PDB entry 6OFG | electron microscopy, 2.90 A resolution | chains J and D of the 18 polymer chains in the assembly

Chain J (and D):
Name: Protein PrgI
Source organism: Salmonella typhimurium (strain SL1344)
Notes: chain D of this document is another copy of the same molecule, construct and numbering; everything in this record applies to it too
Reference sequence: A0A0H3NF82 (A0A0H3NF82_SALTS); residue numbers follow UniProt; this construct covers 1-80
Amino-acid sequence (83 residues; numbered -2 to 80; the number before each row is that of its first residue; numbers below 1 keep their minus sign (Gly-2 is residue -2)):
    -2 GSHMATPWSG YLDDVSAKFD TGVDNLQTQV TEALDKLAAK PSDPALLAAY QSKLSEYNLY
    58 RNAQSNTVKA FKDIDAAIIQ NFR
Not modelled in the structure: -2 to 2
Differences from the reference sequence: expression tag (-2 to 0); engineered mutation Ala67 (Val in A0A0H3NF82)
Reported in the primary citation:
  - mutagenesis - D10A, D11A, V20A, S49A, E53A, N55A, R58A, N63A, N78A: unchanged binding to SipD
  - mutagenesis - L31A, L56A: abolished binding to SipD
  - mutagenesis - Q77M, R80E: decreased signaling in response to SipB
  - mutagenesis - K66E, D70K: decreased localization to needle filaments
  - mutagenesis - K66E, D70K: abolished growth in response to invasion of cultured epithelial cells
  - mutagenesis - V65A: abolished stability
  - mutagenesis - R80K: increased signaling

How chain J and chain D interact:
Pairs across the interface - 36 pairs, chain J then chain D:
  Gly19(J) - Trp5(D)  hydrogen bond (backbone-side chain)
  Val20(J) - Trp5(D)  hydrophobic
  Asp21(J) - Trp5(D)
  Leu23(J) - Trp5(D)  hydrophobic
  Gln26(J) - Pro4(D)
  Gln26(J) - Trp5(D)  hydrogen bond (side chain-backbone)
  Pro41(J) - Tyr54(D)
  Pro41(J) - Arg58(D)
  Ala42(J) - Arg58(D)
  Ala45(J) - Arg58(D)
  Gln48(J) - Ser62(D)  hydrogen bond
  Gln48(J) - Val65(D)
  Gln48(J) - Lys66(D)
  Ser49(J) - Leu9(D)  hydrogen bond (side chain-backbone)
  Ser49(J) - Asp10(D)  hydrogen bond
  Ser49(J) - Ser13(D)
  Lys50(J) - Trp5(D)
  Lys50(J) - Asp10(D)  salt bridge
  Ser52(J) - Leu9(D)
  Ser52(J) - Lys69(D)
  Glu53(J) - Trp5(D)
  Glu53(J) - Gly7(D)
  Glu53(J) - Tyr8(D)
  Glu53(J) - Leu9(D)  hydrogen bond (side chain-backbone)
  Glu53(J) - Asp10(D)
  Asn55(J) - Lys69(D)
  Leu56(J) - Leu9(D)  hydrophobic
  Leu56(J) - Asp72(D)
  Leu56(J) - Ala73(D)
  Leu56(J) - Ile76(D)
  Asn59(J) - Ile76(D)
  Ala60(J) - Ile76(D)
  Asn63(J) - Ile76(D)  hydrogen bond (side chain-backbone)
  Asn63(J) - Phe79(D)
  Asn63(J) - Arg80(D)
  Ala67(J) - Phe79(D)
Interface residues without a listed pair, chain J (21 interface residues in all): Asn22, Thr64
Interface residues without a listed pair, chain D (20 interface residues in all): Gln61, Gln77

In short:
Chain J and chain D form an interface of 21 and 20 residues respectively, with 7 hydrogen bonds and 1 salt
bridge. Polar contacts include Lys50(J)-Asp10(D), Gly19(J)-Trp5(D) and Gln26(J)-Trp5(D). From the paper: L31A
and L56A of chain J abolish binding to SipD; Q77M and R80E of chain J reduce signaling in response to SipB; 17
substitutions were tested in all.
Chain J and chain D are both Protein PrgI (Salmonella typhimurium (strain SL1344)); the structure, In vitro
polymerized PrgI V67A filaments, was determined by electron microscopy together with 6OFE, 6OFF and 6OFH from
the same study.
